Entry 7NMU (X-ray diffraction, 2.50 A resolution); this record covers chains AAA and BBB of the 4 polymer chains in the assembly.

Chain AAA (and BBB):
Protein: Platelet glycoprotein VI
Source organism: Homo sapiens
Notes: chain BBB of this document is another copy of the same molecule, construct and numbering; everything in this record applies to it too
UniProtKB: Q9HCN6 (GPVI_HUMAN); residues 6-188 here correspond to UniProt positions 22-204 (UniProt number = residue number + 16)
Sequence (194 residues; row label = number of the first residue in the row):
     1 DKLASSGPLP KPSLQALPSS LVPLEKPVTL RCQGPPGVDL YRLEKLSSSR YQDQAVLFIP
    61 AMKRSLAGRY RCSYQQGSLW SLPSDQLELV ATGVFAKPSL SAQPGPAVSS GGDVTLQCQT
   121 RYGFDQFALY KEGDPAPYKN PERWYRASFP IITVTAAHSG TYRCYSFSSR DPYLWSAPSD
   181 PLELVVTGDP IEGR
Unresolved in the structure: 1-8, 139-146, 191-194 (chain BBB: 1-5, 139-146, 192-194)
Differences from the reference sequence: expression tag (1-5, 189-194); engineered mutation Q76 (Asn92 in Q9HCN6)
Cystine bridges: C32-C72

How chain AAA and chain BBB interact:
Contacting residue pairs (237; chain AAA residue first):
  P18(AAA) with D134(BBB)
  S19(AAA) with D134(BBB)
  L21(AAA) with Y165(BBB)
  R64(AAA) with L174(BBB)
  A67(AAA) with Y173(BBB); L174(BBB), hydrophobic
  G68(AAA) with Y173(BBB)
  R69(AAA) with Y173(BBB)
  E88(AAA) with Y173(BBB)
  L89(AAA) with Y173(BBB)
  V90(AAA) with Y173(BBB); W175(BBB), hydrophobic
  A91(AAA) with Y173(BBB), hydrogen bond (backbone-backbone); L174(BBB); W175(BBB), hydrogen bond (backbone-backbone)
  T92(AAA) with Y165(BBB); W175(BBB); S176(BBB)
  G93(AAA) with W175(BBB), hydrogen bond (backbone-backbone); S176(BBB), hydrogen bond (backbone-backbone); A177(BBB)
  V94(AAA) with W175(BBB), hydrogen bond (backbone-backbone)
  F95(AAA) with L174(BBB); W175(BBB); S176(BBB); A177(BBB), hydrogen bond (backbone-backbone)
  A96(AAA) with S176(BBB)
  K97(AAA) with A177(BBB); P178(BBB); D180(BBB), salt bridge
  P98(AAA) with C164(BBB); S166(BBB); S176(BBB); A177(BBB); S179(BBB)
  L100(AAA) with Y162(BBB); R163(BBB); C164(BBB), hydrophobic; S179(BBB); L182(BBB)
  A102(AAA) with L182(BBB)
  P106(AAA) with E183(BBB); L184(BBB); V185(BBB), hydrogen bond (backbone-backbone)
  A107(AAA) with V185(BBB)
  V108(AAA) with V154(BBB), hydrophobic; V185(BBB), hydrogen bond (backbone-backbone); V186(BBB); T187(BBB), hydrogen bond (backbone-backbone)
  S109(AAA) with V154(BBB); T187(BBB), hydrogen bond (backbone-side chain); G188(BBB), hydrogen bond (side chain-backbone); P190(BBB)
  S110(AAA) with V154(BBB); V186(BBB); T187(BBB), hydrogen bond (backbone-backbone); D189(BBB)
  G111(AAA) with T153(BBB); V154(BBB), hydrogen bond (backbone-backbone)
  G112(AAA) with T153(BBB), hydrogen bond (backbone-backbone); V154(BBB), hydrogen bond (backbone-backbone)
  D113(AAA) with I151(BBB); I152(BBB); T153(BBB), hydrogen bond (side chain-backbone)
  V114(AAA) with P150(BBB); I151(BBB), hydrogen bond (backbone-backbone); V154(BBB), hydrophobic
  T115(AAA) with S148(BBB); F149(BBB); P150(BBB)
  L116(AAA) with A147(BBB); S148(BBB); F149(BBB), hydrogen bond (backbone-backbone); I151(BBB), hydrophobic; Y162(BBB), hydrophobic; L182(BBB), hydrophobic
  Q117(AAA) with A147(BBB); S148(BBB), hydrogen bond
  C118(AAA) with A147(BBB), hydrogen bond (backbone-backbone); C164(BBB), disulfide
  T120(AAA) with S166(BBB)
  F124(AAA) with F167(BBB); S168(BBB)
  D125(AAA) with F167(BBB), hydrogen bond (backbone-backbone); S168(BBB); S169(BBB), hydrogen bond
  Q126(AAA) with S166(BBB); F167(BBB), hydrogen bond (backbone-backbone); S169(BBB)
  F127(AAA) with A147(BBB); F149(BBB); Y165(BBB); S166(BBB); F167(BBB)
  A128(AAA) with C164(BBB); Y165(BBB), hydrogen bond (backbone-backbone); W175(BBB), hydrophobic
  L129(AAA) with P137(BBB); Y138(BBB), hydrogen bond (backbone-backbone); F149(BBB), hydrophobic; R163(BBB)
  Y130(AAA) with P135(BBB), hydrophobic; A136(BBB); P137(BBB); Y162(BBB); R163(BBB), hydrogen bond (backbone-backbone); W175(BBB), hydrophobic
  K131(AAA) with P135(BBB); A136(BBB), hydrogen bond (backbone-backbone); A157(BBB), hydrogen bond (side chain-backbone); H158(BBB); S159(BBB), hydrogen bond (side chain-backbone); T161(BBB); Y162(BBB)
  E132(AAA) with T161(BBB), hydrogen bond (backbone-backbone)
  G133(AAA) with D134(BBB)
  D134(AAA) with G133(BBB)
  P135(AAA) with Y130(BBB), hydrophobic; K131(BBB)
  A136(AAA) with Y130(BBB); K131(BBB), hydrogen bond (backbone-backbone)
  P137(AAA) with L129(BBB); Y130(BBB)
  Y138(AAA) with L129(BBB), hydrogen bond (backbone-backbone)
  A147(AAA) with Q117(BBB); C118(BBB), hydrogen bond (backbone-backbone); F127(BBB)
  S148(AAA) with T115(BBB); L116(BBB)
  F149(AAA) with T115(BBB); L116(BBB), hydrogen bond (backbone-backbone); F127(BBB), hydrophobic; L129(BBB), hydrophobic
  P150(AAA) with V114(BBB); T115(BBB)
  I151(AAA) with D113(BBB); V114(BBB), hydrogen bond (backbone-backbone)
  I152(AAA) with G112(BBB); D113(BBB)
  T153(AAA) with G111(BBB); G112(BBB), hydrogen bond (backbone-backbone); D113(BBB), hydrogen bond (backbone-side chain)
  V154(AAA) with V108(BBB), hydrophobic; S109(BBB); S110(BBB); G111(BBB), hydrogen bond (backbone-backbone); G112(BBB), hydrogen bond (backbone-backbone)
  A157(AAA) with K131(BBB)
  H158(AAA) with K131(BBB), hydrogen bond (backbone-side chain)
  S159(AAA) with K131(BBB), hydrogen bond (backbone-side chain)
  G160(AAA) with K131(BBB)
  T161(AAA) with Y130(BBB); K131(BBB); E132(BBB), hydrogen bond (backbone-backbone)
  Y162(AAA) with L100(BBB); L116(BBB), hydrophobic; L129(BBB), hydrophobic; Y130(BBB); K131(BBB), hydrogen bond
  R163(AAA) with L100(BBB); L129(BBB); Y130(BBB), hydrogen bond (backbone-backbone); E132(BBB), salt bridge
  C164(AAA) with P98(BBB); S99(BBB); L100(BBB), hydrophobic; C118(BBB), disulfide; A128(BBB)
  Y165(AAA) with L21(BBB); T92(BBB); F127(BBB); A128(BBB), hydrogen bond (backbone-backbone); Y130(BBB), hydrophobic
  S166(AAA) with T120(BBB); Q126(BBB); F127(BBB)
  F167(AAA) with F124(BBB); D125(BBB); Q126(BBB), hydrogen bond (backbone-backbone); F127(BBB)
  S168(AAA) with F124(BBB); D125(BBB)
  S169(AAA) with D125(BBB), hydrogen bond; Q126(BBB)
  Y173(AAA) with A67(BBB); G68(BBB); R69(BBB); E88(BBB); L89(BBB); V90(BBB); A91(BBB), hydrogen bond (backbone-backbone)
  L174(AAA) with R64(BBB); A67(BBB), hydrophobic; A91(BBB); F95(BBB)
  W175(AAA) with L21(BBB), hydrophobic; V90(BBB), hydrophobic; A91(BBB), hydrogen bond (backbone-backbone); T92(BBB); G93(BBB), hydrogen bond (backbone-backbone); V94(BBB), hydrogen bond (backbone-backbone); F95(BBB); A128(BBB), hydrophobic; Y130(BBB), hydrophobic
  S176(AAA) with T92(BBB); G93(BBB), hydrogen bond (backbone-backbone); F95(BBB); A96(BBB); P98(BBB)
  A177(AAA) with G93(BBB); F95(BBB), hydrogen bond (backbone-backbone); K97(BBB); P98(BBB)
  P178(AAA) with K97(BBB)
  S179(AAA) with P98(BBB); L100(BBB)
  D180(AAA) with K97(BBB), salt bridge
  L182(AAA) with L100(BBB); S101(BBB); A102(BBB); L116(BBB), hydrophobic
  E183(AAA) with P106(BBB)
  L184(AAA) with P106(BBB)
  V185(AAA) with P106(BBB), hydrogen bond (backbone-backbone); A107(BBB); V108(BBB), hydrogen bond (backbone-backbone)
  V186(AAA) with V108(BBB); S110(BBB)
  T187(AAA) with V108(BBB), hydrogen bond (backbone-backbone); S109(BBB); S110(BBB), hydrogen bond (backbone-backbone)
  G188(AAA) with S109(BBB), hydrogen bond (backbone-side chain); S110(BBB)
  D189(AAA) with S109(BBB); S110(BBB)
  P190(AAA) with S109(BBB); S110(BBB)
Also at the interface, not in a pair above, chain AAA (90 interface residues in all): S99, S101, T155
Also at the interface, not in a pair above, chain BBB (90 interface residues in all): P18, T155, G160, R170
Disulfides between the chains: C118(AAA)-C164(BBB), C164(AAA)-C118(BBB)

Overview:
The chain AAA/chain BBB interface involves 90 residues from each chain; the contacts include 2 disulfide
bonds, 58 hydrogen bonds and 3 salt bridges. Polar contacts include K97(AAA)-D180(BBB), R163(AAA)-E132(BBB)
and S109(AAA)-T187(BBB).
Both chains are Platelet glycoprotein VI (Homo sapiens). Entry 7NMU (Crystal structure of human platelet
glycoprotein VI in complex with an inhibitory nanobody) was determined by X-ray diffraction.
